1TWH - chains A and B of the 10 polymer chains in the assembly; structure by X-ray diffraction, 3.40 A resolution.

Chain A:
Name: DNA-directed RNA polymerase II largest subunit
Organism: Saccharomyces cerevisiae
Notes: EC 2.7.7.6
UniProtKB: P04050 (RPB1_YEAST); numbering as in UniProt (aligned over 1-1733)
Chain sequence (1733 residues; numbered 1 to 1733; the number before each row is that of its first residue):
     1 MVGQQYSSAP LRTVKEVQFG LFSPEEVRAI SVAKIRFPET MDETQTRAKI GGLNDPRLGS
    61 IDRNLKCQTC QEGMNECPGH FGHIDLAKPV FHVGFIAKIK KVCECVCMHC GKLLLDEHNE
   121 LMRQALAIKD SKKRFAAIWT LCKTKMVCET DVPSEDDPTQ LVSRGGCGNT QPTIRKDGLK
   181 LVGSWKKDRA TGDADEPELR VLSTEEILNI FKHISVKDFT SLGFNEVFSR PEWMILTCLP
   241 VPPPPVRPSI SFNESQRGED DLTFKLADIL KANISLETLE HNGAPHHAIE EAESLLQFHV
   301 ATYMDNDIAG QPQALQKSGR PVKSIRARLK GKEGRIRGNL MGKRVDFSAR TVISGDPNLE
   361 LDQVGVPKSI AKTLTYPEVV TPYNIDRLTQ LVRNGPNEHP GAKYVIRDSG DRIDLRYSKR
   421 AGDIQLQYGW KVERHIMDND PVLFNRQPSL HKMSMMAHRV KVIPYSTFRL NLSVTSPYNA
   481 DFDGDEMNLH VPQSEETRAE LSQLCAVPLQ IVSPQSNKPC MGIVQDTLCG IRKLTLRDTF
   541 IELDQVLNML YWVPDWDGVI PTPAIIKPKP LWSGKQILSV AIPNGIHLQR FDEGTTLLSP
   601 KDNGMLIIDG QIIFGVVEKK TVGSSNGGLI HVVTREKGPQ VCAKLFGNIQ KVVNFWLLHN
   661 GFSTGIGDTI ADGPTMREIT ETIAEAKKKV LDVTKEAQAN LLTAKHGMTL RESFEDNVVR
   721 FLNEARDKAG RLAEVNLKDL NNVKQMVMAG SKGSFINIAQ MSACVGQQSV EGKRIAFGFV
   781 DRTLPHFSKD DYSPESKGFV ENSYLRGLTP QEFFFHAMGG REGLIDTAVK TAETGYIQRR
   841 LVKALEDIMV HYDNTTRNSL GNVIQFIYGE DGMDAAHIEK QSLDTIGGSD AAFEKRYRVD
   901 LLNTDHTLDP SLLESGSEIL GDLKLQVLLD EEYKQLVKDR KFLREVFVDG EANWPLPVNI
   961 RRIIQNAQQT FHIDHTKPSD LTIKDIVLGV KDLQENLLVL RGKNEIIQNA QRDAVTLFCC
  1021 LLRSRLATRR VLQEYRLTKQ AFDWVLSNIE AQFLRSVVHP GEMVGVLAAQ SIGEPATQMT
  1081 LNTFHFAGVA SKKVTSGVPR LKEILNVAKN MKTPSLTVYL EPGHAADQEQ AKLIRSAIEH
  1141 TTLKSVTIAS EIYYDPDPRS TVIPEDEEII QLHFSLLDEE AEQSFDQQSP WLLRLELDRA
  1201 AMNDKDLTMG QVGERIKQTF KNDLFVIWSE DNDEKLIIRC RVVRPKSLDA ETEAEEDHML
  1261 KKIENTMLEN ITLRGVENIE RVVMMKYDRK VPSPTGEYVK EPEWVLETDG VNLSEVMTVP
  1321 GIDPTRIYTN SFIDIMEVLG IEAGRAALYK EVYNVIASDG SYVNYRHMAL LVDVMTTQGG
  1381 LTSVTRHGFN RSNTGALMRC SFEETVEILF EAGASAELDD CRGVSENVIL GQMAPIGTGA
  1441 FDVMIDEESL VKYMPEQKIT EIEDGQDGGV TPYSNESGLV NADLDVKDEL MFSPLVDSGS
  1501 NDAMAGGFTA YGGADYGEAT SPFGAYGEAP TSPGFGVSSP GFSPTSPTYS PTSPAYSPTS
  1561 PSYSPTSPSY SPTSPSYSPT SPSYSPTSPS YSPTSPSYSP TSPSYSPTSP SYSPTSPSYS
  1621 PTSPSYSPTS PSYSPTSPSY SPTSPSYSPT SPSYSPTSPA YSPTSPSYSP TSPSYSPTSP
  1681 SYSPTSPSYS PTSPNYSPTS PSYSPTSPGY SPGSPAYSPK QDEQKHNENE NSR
Not modelled in the structure: 1-2, 249-260, 306-323, 328-345, 1082-1091, 1174-1175, 1177-1186, 1244-1253, 1386-1404, 1451-1733
Bound ions: Zn2+ site 1: C67, C70, C77, H80; Zn2+ site 2: C107, C110, C148, C167; Mn2+ site 1: D481, D483, D485 (together with ATP); Mn2+ site 2: D481, D483 (together with ATP) (shared with D837(B) of chain B)
Residues lining bound ligands: ATP: D481, D483, D485, T1080
Curated features (UniProtKB/Swiss-Prot):
  - region: P248 to D260 (Lid loop), N306 to K323 (Rudder loop), P810 to E822 (Bridging helix)
  - binding site (Zn(2+)): C67, C70, C77, H80, C107, C110, C148, C167
  - binding site (Mg(2+)): D481, D483, D485
  - modified residue: T1471 (Phosphothreonine)
  - cross-link (Glycyl lysine isopeptide (Lys-Gly)): K695 (interchain with G-Cter in ubiquitin), K1246 (interchain with G-Cter in ubiquitin), K1350 (interchain with G-Cter in ubiquitin)

Chain B:
Name: DNA-directed RNA polymerase II 140 kDa polypeptide
Organism: Saccharomyces cerevisiae
Notes: EC 2.7.7.6
UniProtKB: P08518 (RPB2_YEAST); residue numbers follow UniProt; this construct covers 1-1224
Chain sequence (1224 residues; each row starts with the number of its first residue):
     1 MSDLANSEKY YDEDPYGFED ESAPITAEDS WAVISAFFRE KGLVSQQLDS FNQFVDYTLQ
    61 DIICEDSTLI LEQLAQHTTE SDNISRKYEI SFGKIYVTKP MVNESDGVTH ALYPQEARLR
   121 NLTYSSGLFV DVKKRTYEAI DVPGRELKYE LIAEESEDDS ESGKVFIGRL PIMLRSKNCY
   181 LSEATESDLY KLKECPFDMG GYFIINGSEK VLIAQERSAG NIVQVFKKAA PSPISHVAEI
   241 RSALEKGSRF ISTLQVKLYG REGSSARTIK ATLPYIKQDI PIVIIFRALG IIPDGEILEH
   301 ICYDVNDWQM LEMLKPCVED GFVIQDRETA LDFIGRRGTA LGIKKEKRIQ YAKDILQKEF
   361 LPHITQLEGF ESRKAFFLGY MINRLLLCAL DRKDQDDRDH FGKKRLDLAG PLLAQLFKTL
   421 FKKLTKDIFR YMQRTVEEAH DFNMKLAINA KTITSGLKYA LATGNWGEQK KAMSSRAGVS
   481 QVLNRYTYSS TLSHLRRTNT PIGRDGKLAK PRQLHNTHWG LVCPAETPEG QACGLVKNLS
   541 LMSCISVGTD PMPIITFLSE WGMEPLEDYV PHQSPDATRV FVNGVWHGVH RNPARLMETL
   601 RTLRRKGDIN PEVSMIRDIR EKELKIFTDA GRVYRPLFIV EDDESLGHKE LKVRKGHIAK
   661 LMATEYQDIE GGFEDVEEYT WSSLLNEGLV EYIDAEEEES ILIAMQPEDL EPAEANEEND
   721 LDVDPAKRIR VSHHATTFTH CEIHPSMILG VAASIIPFPD HNQSPRNTYQ SAMGKQAMGV
   781 FLTNYNVRMD TMANILYYPQ KPLGTTRAME YLKFRELPAG QNAIVAIACY SGYNQEDSMI
   841 MNQSSIDRGL FRSLFFRSYM DQEKKYGMSI TETFEKPQRT NTLRMKHGTY DKLDDDGLIA
   901 PGVRVSGEDV IIGKTTPISP DEEELGQRTA YHSKRDASTP LRSTENGIVD QVLVTTNQDG
   961 LKFVKVRVRT TKIPQIGDKF ASRHGQKGTI GITYRREDMP FTAEGIVPDL IINPHAIPSR
  1021 MTVAHLIECL LSKVAALSGN EGDASPFTDI TVEGISKLLR EHGYQSRGFE VMYNGHTGKK
  1081 LMAQIFFGPT YYQRLRHMVD DKIHARARGP MQVLTRQPVE GRSRDGGLRF GEMERDCMIA
  1141 HGAASFLKER LMEASDAFRV HICGICGLMT VIAKLNHNQF ECKGCDNKID IYQIHIPYAA
  1201 KLLFQELMAM NITPRLYTDR SRDF
Not modelled in the structure: 1-17, 71-88, 139-163, 438-445, 468-476, 503-508, 669-677, 713-721, 917-932, 1111-1126
Bound ions: Mn2+: D837 (together with ATP) (shared with D481(A), D483(A) of chain A); Zn2+: C1163, C1166, C1182, C1185
Residues lining bound ligands: ATP: R766, D837, Q986, K987, R1020

How chain A and chain B interact:
Contacting residue pairs - 332 pairs, chain A then chain B:
  Q5(A) with R1159(B); L1175(B); N1176(B), hydrogen bond
  Y6(A) with R1159(B); L1175(B)
  S7(A) with R1159(B); H1161(B), hydrogen bond; F1180(B); Q1193(B)
  S8(A) with N1178(B)
  A9(A) with H1161(B); F1180(B), hydrophobic; Q1193(B)
  P10(A) with I1191(B); Y1192(B), hydrophobic; Q1193(B), hydrogen bond (backbone-backbone)
  L11(A) with Q1193(B); H1195(B)
  R12(A) with Y1192(B); Q1193(B), hydrogen bond (backbone-backbone); I1194(B); T1218(B)
  T13(A) with T1218(B)
  V14(A) with Y1217(B)
  K15(A) with Y1217(B), hydrogen bond (backbone-backbone); T1218(B); R1220(B), hydrogen bond (backbone-side chain)
  E16(A) with R1215(B); L1216(B); Y1217(B), hydrogen bond (backbone-backbone); R1220(B); R1222(B), salt bridge
  V17(A) with R1215(B); L1216(B), hydrophobic
  Q18(A) with T1213(B); P1214(B); R1215(B), hydrogen bond (backbone-backbone); Y1217(B)
  F19(A) with T1213(B); P1214(B), hydrophobic
  G20(A) with I1212(B); T1213(B), hydrogen bond (backbone-backbone)
  L21(A) with N1211(B); T1213(B)
  F22(A) with L1168(B), hydrophobic; M1208(B), hydrophobic; N1211(B), hydrogen bond (backbone-backbone); T1213(B)
  E26(A) with L1168(B); R1215(B), salt bridge
  A29(A) with K1183(B); G1184(B)
  I30(A) with T1170(B); K1183(B)
  S31(A) with K1183(B)
  Q68(A) with I1172(B)
  T69(A) with K1174(B)
  C70(A) with I1172(B), hydrophobic; A1173(B)
  Q71(A) with N1176(B); H1177(B)
  E72(A) with A1173(B); L1175(B)
  N75(A) with F1158(B)
  P78(A) with K1201(B), hydrogen bond (backbone-side chain); Q1205(B)
  G79(A) with Q1205(B)
  F81(A) with Q1205(B); M1208(B), hydrophobic; A1209(B)
  H92(A) with M1210(B)
  F228(A) with R1215(B)
  P240(A) with M1208(B); N1211(B)
  P245(A) with Y1198(B); K1201(B)
  V246(A) with Q1205(B); E1206(B)
  I325(A) with A1209(B), hydrophobic; M1210(B)
  A327(A) with E1206(B)
  D346(A) with R1106(B); R1150(B), hydrogen bond (backbone-side chain)
  F347(A) with R1106(B), hydrogen bond (backbone-backbone); A1107(B); R1150(B)
  S348(A) with A1105(B); R1106(B); L1128(B); R1150(B)
  A349(A) with H1104(B); L1128(B)
  R350(A) with I1103(B); H1104(B), hydrogen bond (backbone-backbone); G1127(B); L1128(B)
  T351(A) with I1103(B)
  V352(A) with V1099(B), hydrophobic; K1102(B)
  D356(A) with Y833(B), hydrogen bond
  P357(A) with S831(B); G832(B); Y833(B)
  N358(A) with Y833(B), hydrogen bond
  I370(A) with I1103(B), hydrophobic
  T373(A) with A1105(B); A1107(B)
  L374(A) with A1107(B), hydrophobic
  Y404(A) with G1109(B)
  R412(A) with G1109(B)
  L443(A) with M1138(B), hydrophobic; F1146(B), hydrophobic
  N445(A) with E1134(B)
  Q447(A) with R1129(B); E1134(B), hydrogen bond
  S449(A) with E1134(B), hydrogen bond; C1137(B)
  L450(A) with M1133(B), hydrophobic
  H451(A) with C1137(B), hydrogen bond (backbone-side chain)
  K452(A) with C1137(B); H1141(B), hydrogen bond (backbone-side chain)
  M455(A) with F1130(B), hydrophobic; E1134(B); H1141(B), hydrogen bond (backbone-side chain)
  Y465(A) with I976(B), hydrophobic
  S466(A) with I1103(B)
  T467(A) with I976(B)
  R469(A) with Y833(B); I976(B); G991(B), hydrogen bond (side chain-backbone)
  L472(A) with Q835(B); E836(B)
  T475(A) with E836(B)
  D481(A) with E836(B); D837(B)
  F482(A) with Q835(B); E836(B), hydrogen bond (backbone-backbone); D837(B); S838(B); T989(B), hydrogen bond (backbone-side chain)
  D483(A) with D837(B), hydrogen bond (backbone-backbone); K979(B); Q986(B); K987(B), salt bridge; T989(B)
  G484(A) with T989(B); K1102(B)
  E486(A) with K1102(B); I1103(B)
  N488(A) with L1128(B)
  H490(A) with R1150(B), hydrogen bond
  P492(A) with E1149(B)
  Q493(A) with E1149(B), hydrogen bond (backbone-side chain)
  S494(A) with E1149(B), hydrogen bond
  T497(A) with S1145(B); F1146(B); E1149(B), hydrogen bond
  E500(A) with A1143(B); A1144(B); S1145(B), hydrogen bond; F1146(B), hydrogen bond (side chain-backbone)
  C505(A) with M1138(B), hydrophobic; H1141(B)
  Q510(A) with H1141(B)
  V524(A) with Q835(B)
  Q525(A) with Q835(B); E836(B), hydrogen bond (side chain-backbone); H1015(B)
  D526(A) with C829(B), hydrogen bond; G832(B); Q835(B), hydrogen bond (backbone-side chain); N1013(B), hydrogen bond; H1015(B)
  C529(A) with H1015(B)
  L657(A) with C829(B), hydrophobic
  L658(A) with Y830(B), hydrophobic; S831(B); N1074(B), hydrogen bond (backbone-side chain); L1081(B)
  H659(A) with N1074(B); T1077(B)
  N660(A) with L1081(B); M1082(B), hydrogen bond (backbone-backbone); A1083(B), hydrogen bond (backbone-backbone)
  G661(A) with A1083(B)
  F662(A) with I827(B); A828(B); C829(B), hydrogen bond (backbone-backbone); P1014(B), hydrophobic
  S663(A) with I827(B), hydrogen bond (side chain-backbone); Q1084(B); I1085(B); F1086(B), hydrogen bond (side chain-backbone)
  T664(A) with I827(B); P1014(B); F1086(B)
  G665(A) with F1086(B)
  I666(A) with I1027(B), hydrophobic; V1052(B), hydrophobic; R1067(B); F1086(B)
  D668(A) with F1069(B)
  K687(A) with V731(B)
  M746(A) with P1014(B); H1015(B), hydrogen bond; P1018(B), hydrophobic
  S751(A) with H1015(B), hydrogen bond
  K752(A) with H1015(B), hydrogen bond (side chain-backbone); A1016(B); I1017(B); P1018(B); S1019(B), hydrogen bond; R1020(B)
  N757(A) with P1018(B); S1019(B); M1021(B)
  Q760(A) with M1021(B)
  M761(A) with P1018(B), hydrophobic; M1021(B), hydrophobic; V1023(B), hydrophobic
  E771(A) with K510(B), salt bridge
  A776(A) with N516(B)
  G778(A) with H400(B); H515(B); N516(B)
  F779(A) with N516(B); T517(B); E698(B); E699(B)
  V780(A) with E699(B), hydrogen bond (backbone-side chain)
  R782(A) with E698(B), hydrogen bond (side chain-backbone); E699(B), hydrogen bond (side chain-backbone); I701(B), hydrogen bond (side chain-backbone)
  T783(A) with N516(B)
  P785(A) with E698(B); I701(B); L702(B); I703(B), hydrogen bond (backbone-backbone)
  H786(A) with W519(B), hydrogen bond; I703(B), hydrogen bond (side chain-backbone); M705(B); E742(B), salt bridge
  F787(A) with L702(B)
  E795(A) with V731(B)
  E801(A) with I729(B)
  N802(A) with R728(B); I729(B), hydrogen bond (side chain-backbone)
  Y804(A) with H761(B), hydrogen bond (backbone-side chain); N762(B); Q763(B); M1021(B), hydrophobic
  L805(A) with H761(B), hydrogen bond (backbone-side chain)
  R806(A) with P725(B); K727(B), hydrogen bond (side chain-backbone); R728(B); I729(B); H761(B)
  G807(A) with R728(B); D760(B); H761(B), hydrogen bond (backbone-side chain)
  L808(A) with R728(B), hydrogen bond (backbone-side chain); D760(B), hydrogen bond (backbone-backbone); F1047(B)
  T809(A) with I729(B); F1047(B)
  P810(A) with W519(B); M705(B), hydrophobic; P745(B), hydrophobic; F1047(B)
  F813(A) with I748(B), hydrophobic; P759(B); F1047(B), hydrophobic
  F814(A) with H515(B); N516(B); W519(B); P524(B), hydrophobic
  H816(A) with Q763(B); S764(B), hydrogen bond (side chain-backbone)
  A817(A) with L514(B), hydrophobic; S764(B)
  M818(A) with L514(B); N516(B)
  R821(A) with R512(B), hydrogen bond (side chain-backbone); Q513(B); L514(B); P524(B), hydrogen bond (side chain-backbone); T527(B)
  E822(A) with Q513(B)
  L824(A) with P765(B), hydrophobic; T768(B)
  I825(A) with R512(B); Q513(B)
  R839(A) with M1133(B), hydrogen bond
  V842(A) with D1136(B)
  E846(A) with R1135(B), salt bridge; D1136(B)
  M1063(A) with I1139(B)
  V1066(A) with D1136(B); A1140(B), hydrophobic
  Q1070(A) with C1137(B); A1140(B)
  K1261(A) with E312(B), salt bridge
  N1265(A) with G263(B), hydrogen bond (side chain-backbone)
  E1269(A) with E262(B); G263(B)
  F1410(A) with M1210(B), hydrophobic; I1212(B), hydrophobic
  L1418(A) with R1222(B)
  D1420(A) with R1220(B), hydrogen bond (backbone-side chain)
  C1421(A) with R1220(B)
  R1422(A) with R1220(B)
  S1425(A) with R1135(B), hydrogen bond
  V1428(A) with L1151(B); M1152(B)
  I1429(A) with P1197(B); A1200(B)
  L1430(A) with H1195(B); I1196(B); P1197(B)
  G1431(A) with K1148(B), hydrogen bond (backbone-side chain); M1152(B); P1197(B)
  Q1432(A) with K1148(B)
  M1433(A) with A1144(B), hydrophobic; S1145(B); K1148(B)
  A1434(A) with A1144(B)
  I1436(A) with A1144(B)
  G1437(A) with G1142(B)
  T1438(A) with G1142(B), hydrogen bond (backbone-backbone); A1144(B)
  G1439(A) with A1144(B)
Also at the interface, not in a pair above, chain A (191 interface residues in all): V27, E76, H80, F95, W233, L236, C238, L239, P242, P243, Y303, M304, S354, G355, P448, E496, L501, L504, T527, G667, I670, N742, G753, I775, L784, S788, Q811, G820, A828, Q838, V1406, L1409, V1424
Also at the interface, not in a pair above, chain B (172 interface residues in all): S264, K315, D397, H518, G530, C533, G534, S700, A726, L749, N767, Y769, N834, G977, G988, L1026, L1030, E1053, H1076, K1080, D1100, L1202, F1204, L1207, D1219

In short:
The interface between chain A and chain B involves 191 residues on one side and 172 on the other, with 68
hydrogen bonds and 7 salt bridges. Among the polar pairs are E16(A)-R1222(B), E26(A)-R1215(B) and
D483(A)-K987(B). ATP is bound between chain A and chain B.
Here chain A is DNA-directed RNA polymerase II largest subunit and chain B is DNA-directed RNA polymerase II
140 kDa polypeptide, both from Saccharomyces cerevisiae. Entry 1TWH (RNA polymerase II complexed with 2'dATP)
was determined by X-ray diffraction (same publication as 1R9S, 1R9T, 1TWA, 1TWC, 1TWF and 1TWG).
